PDB entry 5A0A | X-ray diffraction, 1.78 A resolution | chain E

[Chain E]
Protein: Neutrophil elastase
From: Homo sapiens
Notes: EC 3.4.21.37
Reference sequence: P08246 (ELNE_HUMAN); the construct lacks a stretch of the UniProt sequence and is renumbered around it, so the offset changes along the chain: 16-36 = UniProt 30-50; 38-63 = UniProt 51-76; 64-90 = UniProt 80-106; 92-148 = UniProt 107-163; 5 more segments
Chain sequence (218 residues; row label = number of the first residue in the row; note: 16 numbers in that range are skipped by the numbering (no residue carries them; nothing is unmodelled there); a row labelled like 63A-63C holds insertion residues (63A, then the next letters in order)):
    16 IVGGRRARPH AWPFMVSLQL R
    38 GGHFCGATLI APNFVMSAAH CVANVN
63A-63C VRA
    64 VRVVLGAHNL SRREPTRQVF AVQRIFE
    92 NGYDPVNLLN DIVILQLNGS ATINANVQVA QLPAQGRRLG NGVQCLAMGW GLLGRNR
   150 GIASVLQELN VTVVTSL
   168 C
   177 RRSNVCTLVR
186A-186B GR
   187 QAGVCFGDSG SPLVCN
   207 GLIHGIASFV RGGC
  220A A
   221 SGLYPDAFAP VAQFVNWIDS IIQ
Not modelled in the structure: 147-148
Curated features (UniProtKB/Swiss-Prot):
  - active site (Charge relay system): His57, Asp102, Ser195
  - glycosylation (N-linked (GlcNAc...) asparagine): Asn72, Asn109, Asn159
Disulfide bonds: Cys42-Cys58, Cys136-Cys201, Cys168-Cys182, Cys191-Cys220
Covalent attachments: glycan linked to Asn109, Asn159
Small-molecule neighbours: JJS (5-[(6R)-5-ethanoyl-4-methyl-2-oxidanylidene-3-[3-(trifluoromethyl)phenyl]-1,6-dihydropyrimidin-6-yl]pyridine-2-carbonitrile): His57, Tyr94, Leu99, Leu100, Asp102, Val190, Cys191, Phe192, Asp194, Ser195, Ala213, Ser214, Phe215, Val216, Cys220, Ala227

[Summary]
Ligands of chain E: compound JJS. From UniProt: 3 active-site residues.
Chain E is Neutrophil elastase (Homo sapiens); the structure, Crystal Structure of human neutrophil elastase
in complex with a dihydropyrimidone inhibitor, was determined by X-ray diffraction (same publication as 5A09,
5A0B and 5A0C).
